Entry 6W4P (electron microscopy, 6.60 A resolution (low resolution: residue-level contacts below are approximate; hydrogen-bond / salt-bridge calls are withheld)); this record covers chains D and I of the 13 polymer chains in the assembly.

# Chain D
Protein: Calcium/calmodulin-dependent protein kinase type II subunit alpha
From: Homo sapiens
Notes: EC 2.7.11.17
UniProt: Q9UQM7 (KCC2A_HUMAN); the construct lacks a stretch of the UniProt sequence, so the offset changes along the chain: -333 to 62 = UniProt 7-402; 63-132 = UniProt 409-478
Chain sequence (473 residues; row label = number of the first residue in the row; a row labelled like 62A-62F holds insertion residues (62A, then the next letters in order); numbers below 1 keep their minus sign (Ser-334 is residue -334)):
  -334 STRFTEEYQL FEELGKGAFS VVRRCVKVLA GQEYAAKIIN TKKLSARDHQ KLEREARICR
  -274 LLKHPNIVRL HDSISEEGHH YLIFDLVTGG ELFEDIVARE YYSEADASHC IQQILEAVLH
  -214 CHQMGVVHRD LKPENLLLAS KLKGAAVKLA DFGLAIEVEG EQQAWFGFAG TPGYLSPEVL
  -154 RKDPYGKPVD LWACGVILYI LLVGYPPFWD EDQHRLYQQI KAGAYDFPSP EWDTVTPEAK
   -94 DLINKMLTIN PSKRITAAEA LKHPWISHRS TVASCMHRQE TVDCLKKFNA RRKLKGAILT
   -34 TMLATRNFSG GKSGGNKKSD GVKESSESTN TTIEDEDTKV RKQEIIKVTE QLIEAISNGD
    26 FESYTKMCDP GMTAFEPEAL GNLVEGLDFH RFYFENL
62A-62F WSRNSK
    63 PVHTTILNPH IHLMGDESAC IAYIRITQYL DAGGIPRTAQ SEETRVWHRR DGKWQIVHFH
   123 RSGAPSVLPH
Not modelled in the structure: -334 to 4, 62A-62F, 128-132
Construct notes: expression tag (-334)
Swiss-Prot annotation at these positions:
  - region: Leu-50 to Lys-40 (Calmodulin-binding), Thr-30 to Gly-20 (Interaction with BAALC)
  - active site: Asp-205 (Proton acceptor)
  - binding site (ATP): Leu-321 to Val-313, Lys-298
  - modified residue: Tyr-327 (Phosphotyrosine), Ser-83 (Phosphoserine), Thr-54 (Phosphothreonine), Ser-10 (Phosphoserine), Ser-9 (Phosphoserine), Ser-7 (Phosphoserine), Thr-4 (Phosphothreonine), Thr-3 (Phosphothreonine), Ser62B (Phosphoserine)

# Chain I
Protein: Calcium/calmodulin-dependent protein kinase type II subunit alpha
From: Homo sapiens
Notes: EC 2.7.11.17
UniProt: Q9UQM7 (KCC2A_HUMAN); the construct lacks a stretch of the UniProt sequence, so the offset changes along the chain: -336 to 60 = UniProt 7-403; 61-132 = UniProt 407-478
Chain sequence (473 residues; row label = number of the first residue in the row; a row labelled like 60A-60C holds insertion residues (60A, then the next letters in order); numbers below 1 keep their minus sign (Ser-337 is residue -337)):
  -337 STRFTEEYQL FEELGKGAFS VVRRCVKVLA GQEYAAKIIN TKKLSARDHQ KLEREARICR
  -277 LLKHPNIVRL HDSISEEGHH YLIFDLVTGG ELFEDIVARE YYSEADASHC IQQILEAVLH
  -217 CHQMGVVHRD LKPENLLLAS KLKGAAVKLA DFGLAIEVEG EQQAWFGFAG TPGYLSPEVL
  -157 RKDPYGKPVD LWACGVILYI LLVGYPPFWD EDQHRLYQQI KAGAYDFPSP EWDTVTPEAK
   -97 DLINKMLTIN PSKRITAAEA LKHPWISHRS TVASCMHRQE TVDCLKKFNA RRKLKGAILT
   -37 TMLATRNFSG GKSGGNKKSD GVKESSESTN TTIEDEDTKV RKQEIIKVTE QLIEAISNGD
    23 FESYTKMCDP GMTAFEPEAL GNLVEGLDFH RFYFENLW
60A-60C SRN
    61 SKPVHTTILN PHIHLMGDES ACIAYIRITQ YLDAGGIPRT AQSEETRVWH RRDGKWQIVH
   121 FHRSGAPSVL PH
Not modelled in the structure: -337 to 1, 60A-60C, 128-132
Construct notes: expression tag (-337)
Swiss-Prot annotation at these positions:
  - region: Leu-53 to Lys-43 (Calmodulin-binding), Thr-33 to Gly-23 (Interaction with BAALC)
  - active site: Asp-208 (Proton acceptor)
  - binding site (ATP): Leu-324 to Val-316, Lys-301
  - modified residue: Tyr-330 (Phosphotyrosine), Ser-86 (Phosphoserine), Thr-57 (Phosphothreonine), Ser-13 (Phosphoserine), Ser-12 (Phosphoserine), Ser-10 (Phosphoserine), Thr-7 (Phosphothreonine), Thr-6 (Phosphothreonine), Ser60A (Phosphoserine)

# Chain D / chain I interface
Pairs across the interface (50):
  Gly36(D) with His74(I)
  Thr38(D) with His74(I)
  Phe40(D) with Ala84(I); Tyr85(I); Glu104(I); Glu105(I); Thr106(I)
  Gly46(D) with Ile86(I); Gln102(I); Glu104(I)
  Leu48(D) with His72(I)
  His72(D) with Leu45(I)
  His74(D) with Gly33(I); Thr35(I); Val119(I); His120(I)
  Met76(D) with Glu79(I); Ser80(I); Val108(I); His110(I)
  Gly77(D) with Glu79(I)
  Glu79(D) with Gly77(I)
  Ser80(D) with Met76(I); Ser80(I)
  Cys82(D) with His120(I)
  Ala84(D) with Phe37(I); His120(I)
  Tyr85(D) with Phe37(I)
  Ile86(D) with Phe37(I); Gly43(I)
  Gln102(D) with Gly43(I)
  Glu104(D) with Phe37(I); Gly43(I); His122(I)
  Glu105(D) with Phe37(I)
  Thr106(D) with Phe37(I); His120(I); His122(I)
  Val108(D) with Met76(I)
  His110(D) with Met76(I)
  Val119(D) with His74(I)
  His120(D) with His74(I); Ala84(I); Thr106(I)
  His122(D) with Glu104(I); Thr106(I); His122(I); Ser124(I)
  Ser124(D) with His122(I); Ser124(I)
Interface residues without a listed pair, chain D (27 interface residues in all): Glu50, Leu75
Interface residues without a listed pair, chain I (28 interface residues in all): Glu47, Asn70, Cys82, Trp109

# In short
Chain D and chain I form an interface of 27 and 28 residues respectively. Curated annotation (UniProt) lists
active-site residue Asp-205(D) and 10 ATP-binding residues on chain D; active-site residue Asp-208(I) and 10
ATP-binding residues on chain I.
Chain D and chain I are both Calcium/calmodulin-dependent protein kinase type II subunit alpha (Homo sapiens);
the structure, CaMKII alpha-30 Cryo-EM reconstruction - Class B, was determined by electron microscopy,
deposited together with 6W4O.
